1K3M - chains A and B; structure by solution NMR.

[Chain A]
Name: Insulin
Notes: fragment: INSULIN A CHAIN (residues 90-110)
Reference sequence: P01308 (INS_HUMAN); residues 1-21 here correspond to UniProt positions 90-110 (UniProt number = residue number + 89)
Amino-acid sequence (21 residues; each row starts with the number of its first residue):
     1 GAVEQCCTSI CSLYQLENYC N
Disulfide bonds: Cys6-Cys11
Differences from the reference sequence: engineered mutation Ala2 (Ile91 in P01308)

[Chain B]
Name: Insulin
Notes: fragment: INSULIN B CHAIN (residues 25-54)
Reference sequence: P01308 (INS_HUMAN); residues 1-30 here correspond to UniProt positions 25-54 (UniProt number = residue number + 24)
Amino-acid sequence (30 residues; row label = number of the first residue in the row):
     1 FVNQHLCGSD LVEALYLVCG ERGFFYTKPT
Differences from the reference sequence: engineered mutation Asp10 (His34 in P01308), Lys28 (Pro52 in P01308), Pro29 (Lys53 in P01308)

[How chain A and chain B interact]
Disulfides between the chains: Cys7(A)-Cys7(B), Cys20(A)-Cys19(B)
Residue-residue contacts (32; chain A residue first):
  Val3(A) - Cys7(B)
  Val3(A) - Gly8(B)
  Val3(A) - Leu11(B)
  Val3(A) - Tyr26(B)
  Glu4(A) - Cys7(B)
  Gln5(A) - Cys7(B)
  Cys6(A) - His5(B)
  Cys6(A) - Leu6(B)
  Cys7(A) - His5(B)
  Cys7(A) - Leu6(B)
  Cys7(A) - Cys7(B)  disulfide
  Ser9(A) - His5(B)
  Ile10(A) - Asn3(B)
  Leu13(A) - Asn3(B)
  Leu13(A) - Val18(B)
  Tyr14(A) - Phe1(B)
  Leu16(A) - Leu6(B)
  Leu16(A) - Leu11(B)
  Leu16(A) - Leu15(B)
  Leu16(A) - Val18(B)
  Glu17(A) - Val18(B)
  Tyr19(A) - Leu15(B)
  Tyr19(A) - Phe24(B)
  Tyr19(A) - Phe25(B)
  Cys20(A) - Leu15(B)
  Cys20(A) - Val18(B)
  Cys20(A) - Cys19(B)  disulfide
  Cys20(A) - Gly23(B)
  Cys20(A) - Phe24(B)
  Asn21(A) - Arg22(B)
  Asn21(A) - Gly23(B)
  Asn21(A) - Phe24(B)
Also at the interface, not in a pair above, chain A (15 interface residues in all): Ala2
Also at the interface, not in a pair above, chain B (16 interface residues in all): Ala14

[Overview]
The interface between chain A and chain B involves 15 residues on one side and 16 on the other; the contacts
include 2 disulfide bonds.
Chain A is Insulin and chain B is Insulin; the structure, NMR structure of human insulin mutant ile-A2-ala,
his-B10-asp, pro-B28-lys, lys-B29-pro, 15 structures, was determined by solution NMR.
